Entry 5CZ7 (X-ray diffraction, 2.50 A resolution); this record covers chains Q and R of the 28 polymer chains in the assembly.

[Chain Q]
Protein: Proteasome subunit alpha type-4
Organism: Saccharomyces cerevisiae (strain ATCC 204508 / S288c)
Notes: EC 3.4.25.1
UniProt: P40303 (PSA4_YEAST); residues -1 to 252 here correspond to UniProt positions 1-254 (UniProt number = residue number + 2)
Amino-acid sequence (254 residues; each row starts with the number of its first residue; numbers below 1 keep their minus sign (Met-1 is residue -1)):
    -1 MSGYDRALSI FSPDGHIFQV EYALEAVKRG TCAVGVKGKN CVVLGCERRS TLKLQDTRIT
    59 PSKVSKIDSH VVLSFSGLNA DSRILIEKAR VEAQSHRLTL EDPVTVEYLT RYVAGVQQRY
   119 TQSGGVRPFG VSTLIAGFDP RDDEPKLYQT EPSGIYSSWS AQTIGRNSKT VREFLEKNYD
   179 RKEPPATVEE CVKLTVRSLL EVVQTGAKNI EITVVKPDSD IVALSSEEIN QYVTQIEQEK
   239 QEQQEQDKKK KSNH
Disordered / not traced: -1 to 0, 241-252
Curated features (UniProtKB/Swiss-Prot):
  - modified residue: Thr58 (Phosphothreonine)

[Chain R]
Protein: Proteasome subunit alpha type-5
Organism: Saccharomyces cerevisiae (strain ATCC 204508 / S288c)
Notes: EC 3.4.25.1
UniProt: P32379 (PSA5_YEAST); residues -7 to 252 here correspond to UniProt positions 1-260 (UniProt number = residue number + 8)
Amino-acid sequence (260 residues; numbered -7 to 252; the number before each row is that of its first residue; numbers below 1 keep their minus sign (Met-7 is residue -7)):
    -7 MFLTRSEYDR GVSTFSPEGR LFQVEYSLEA IKLGSTAIGI ATKEGVVLGV EKRATSPLLE
    53 SDSIEKIVEI DRHIGCAMSG LTADARSMIE HARTAAVTHN LYYDEDINVE SLTQSVCDLA
   113 LRFGEGASGE ERLMSRPFGV ALLIAGHDAD DGYQLFHAEP SGTFYRYNAK AIGSGSEGAQ
   173 AELLNEWHSS LTLKEAELLV LKILKQVMEE KLDENNAQLS CITKQDGFKI YDNEKTAELI
   233 KELKEKEAAE SPEEADVEMS
Disordered / not traced: -7 to 0, 118-124, 243-252

[How chain Q and chain R interact]
Residue-residue contacts - 62 pairs, chain Q then chain R:
  Asp3(Q) with Glu117(R)
  Arg4(Q) with Glu117(R)
  Ala5(Q) with Val4(R), hydrophobic; Glu117(R); Ser127(R)
  Ser7(Q) with Ser127(R); Arg128(R)
  Ile8(Q) with Gln15(R)
  Phe9(Q) with Gln15(R); Tyr18(R), hydrophobic; Ser19(R); Ala22(R), hydrophobic; Leu73(R), hydrophobic; Arg128(R); Pro129(R); Gly131(R)
  Ser10(Q) with Tyr18(R)
  Pro11(Q) with Tyr18(R), hydrophobic; Glu21(R)
  Asp12(Q) with Glu21(R)
  Gly13(Q) with Tyr18(R); Glu21(R); Ala22(R)
  His14(Q) with Leu25(R)
  Ile15(Q) with Leu73(R), hydrophobic; Arg128(R)
  Lys35(Q) with Glu52(R), salt bridge
  Gln116(Q) with Ala75(R); Asp76(R)
  Thr119(Q) with Arg128(R), hydrogen bond (backbone-side chain)
  Gln120(Q) with Met126(R); Ser127(R), hydrogen bond (backbone-backbone); Arg128(R); Phe130(R)
  Ser121(Q) with Ser127(R), hydrogen bond (backbone-side chain)
  Gly122(Q) with Ser127(R)
  Ser151(Q) with Ala75(R)
  Gly152(Q) with Ala75(R)
  Ile153(Q) with Thr74(R); Ala75(R)
  Ser155(Q) with Leu51(R); Ser55(R)
  Ser156(Q) with Leu51(R); Glu52(R), hydrogen bond (backbone-backbone); Ser55(R), hydrogen bond (backbone-side chain)
  Trp157(Q) with Thr47(R); Ser48(R); Leu50(R); Leu51(R); Glu52(R)
  Ser158(Q) with Leu50(R), hydrogen bond (backbone-backbone); Glu52(R), hydrogen bond
  Ala159(Q) with Leu50(R)
  Leu173(Q) with Leu50(R), hydrophobic
  Glu174(Q) with Ser48(R), hydrogen bond; Pro49(R); Leu50(R)
  Tyr177(Q) with Leu50(R), hydrophobic
  Arg179(Q) with Pro49(R), hydrogen bond (side chain-backbone); Leu50(R); Leu51(R), hydrogen bond (side chain-backbone); Glu52(R)
Also at the interface, not in a pair above, chain Q (31 interface residues in all): Arg170
Also at the interface, not in a pair above, chain R (28 interface residues in all): Asp1, Ser53, Ser79

[In short]
31 residues of chain Q face 28 of chain R across their interface; the contacts include 10 hydrogen bonds and 1
salt bridge. Polar contacts include Lys35(Q)-Glu52(R), Thr119(Q)-Arg128(R) and Ser121(Q)-Ser127(R).
Here chain Q is Proteasome subunit alpha type-4 and chain R is Proteasome subunit alpha type-5, both from
Saccharomyces cerevisiae (strain ATCC 204508 / S288c). Entry 5CZ7 (Yeast 20S proteasome beta5-T1A beta5-K81R
double mutant in complex with Bortezomib, propeptide expressed in cis) was determined by X-ray diffraction
together with 5CZ4, 5CZ5, 5CZ6, 5CZ8, 5CZ9, 5CZA and 16 further entries from the same study.
